Entry 6JNF (electron microscopy, 3.81 A resolution); this record covers chains A and C of the 10 polymer chains in the assembly.

[Chain A]
Protein: Mitochondrial import receptor subunit TOM40
Organism: Saccharomyces cerevisiae S288c
UniProt: P23644 (TOM40_YEAST); residues 1-387 here = UniProt positions 1-387
Sequence (387 residues; numbered 1 to 387; the number before each row is that of its first residue):
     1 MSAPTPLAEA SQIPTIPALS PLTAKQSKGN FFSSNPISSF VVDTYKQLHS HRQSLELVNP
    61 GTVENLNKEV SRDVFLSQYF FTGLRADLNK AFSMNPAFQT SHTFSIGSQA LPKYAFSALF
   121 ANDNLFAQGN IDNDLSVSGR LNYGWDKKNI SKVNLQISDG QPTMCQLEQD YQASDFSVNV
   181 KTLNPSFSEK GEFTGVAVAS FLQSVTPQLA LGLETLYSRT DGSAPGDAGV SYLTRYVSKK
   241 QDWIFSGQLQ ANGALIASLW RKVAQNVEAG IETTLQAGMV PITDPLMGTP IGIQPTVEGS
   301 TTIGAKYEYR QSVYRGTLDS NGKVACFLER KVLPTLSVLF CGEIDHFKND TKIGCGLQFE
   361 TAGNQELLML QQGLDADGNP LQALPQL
Unresolved in the structure: 1-46, 94, 146-147, 186-190, 278-290, 374-387
Small-molecule neighbours: 46E ((2R)-3-{[(S)-(2-aminoethoxy)(hydroxy)phosphoryl]oxy}-2-(tetradecanoyloxy)propyl tetradecanoate): Leu84, Ala86, Ile106, Leu328, Arg330, Val332, Val338, Phe340, Ile344, Gly356, Leu357

[Chain C]
Protein: Mitochondrial import receptor subunit TOM22
Organism: Saccharomyces cerevisiae S288c
UniProt: P49334 (TOM22_YEAST); residue numbers follow UniProt; this construct covers 1-152
Sequence (166 residues; row label = number of the first residue in the row):
     1 MVELTEIKDD VVQLDEPQFS RNQAIVEEKA SATNNDVVDD EDDSDSDFED EFDENETLLD
    61 RIVALKDIVP PGKRQTISNF FGFTSSFVRN AFTKSGNLAW TLTTTALLLG VPLSLSILAE
   121 QQLIEMEKTF DLQSDANNIL AQGEKDAAAT ANGSPGHHHH HHHHHH
Unresolved in the structure: 1-86, 131-166
Construct notes: expression tag (153-166)
Curated features (UniProtKB/Swiss-Prot):
  - modified residue (Phosphoserine): Ser44, Ser46
Small-molecule neighbours: 46E ((2R)-3-{[(S)-(2-aminoethoxy)(hydroxy)phosphoryl]oxy}-2-(tetradecanoyloxy)propyl tetradecanoate): Thr104, Leu107, Leu115

[Chain A / chain C interface]
Contacting residue pairs (5; chain A residue first):
  Phe104(A) with Trp100(C); Thr103(C)
  Ser105(A) with Trp100(C)
  Lys113(A) with Trp100(C), hydrogen bond (backbone-side chain)
  Leu357(A) with Val111(C), hydrophobic
Also at the interface, not in a pair above, chain A (9 interface residues in all): Ala86, Ile106, Leu333, Leu336, Val338
Also at the interface, not in a pair above, chain C (7 interface residues in all): Thr104, Leu107, Leu115, Leu118

[Overview]
The interface between chain A and chain C involves 9 residues on one side and 7 on the other; the contacts
include 1 hydrogen bond. Its one hydrogen-bonded contact is Lys113(A)-Trp100(C). Compound 46E is bound between
chain A and chain C.
Here chain A is Mitochondrial import receptor subunit TOM40 and chain C is Mitochondrial import receptor
subunit TOM22, both from Saccharomyces cerevisiae S288c. Entry 6JNF (Cryo-EM structure of the translocator of
the outer mitochondrial membrane) was determined by electron microscopy.
